Entry 8OQ0 (X-ray diffraction, 2.59 A resolution); this record covers chain A.

== Chain A ==
Protein: Tailspike protein
Organism: Acinetobacter phage APK09
Amino-acid sequence (616 residues; row label = number of the first residue in the row):
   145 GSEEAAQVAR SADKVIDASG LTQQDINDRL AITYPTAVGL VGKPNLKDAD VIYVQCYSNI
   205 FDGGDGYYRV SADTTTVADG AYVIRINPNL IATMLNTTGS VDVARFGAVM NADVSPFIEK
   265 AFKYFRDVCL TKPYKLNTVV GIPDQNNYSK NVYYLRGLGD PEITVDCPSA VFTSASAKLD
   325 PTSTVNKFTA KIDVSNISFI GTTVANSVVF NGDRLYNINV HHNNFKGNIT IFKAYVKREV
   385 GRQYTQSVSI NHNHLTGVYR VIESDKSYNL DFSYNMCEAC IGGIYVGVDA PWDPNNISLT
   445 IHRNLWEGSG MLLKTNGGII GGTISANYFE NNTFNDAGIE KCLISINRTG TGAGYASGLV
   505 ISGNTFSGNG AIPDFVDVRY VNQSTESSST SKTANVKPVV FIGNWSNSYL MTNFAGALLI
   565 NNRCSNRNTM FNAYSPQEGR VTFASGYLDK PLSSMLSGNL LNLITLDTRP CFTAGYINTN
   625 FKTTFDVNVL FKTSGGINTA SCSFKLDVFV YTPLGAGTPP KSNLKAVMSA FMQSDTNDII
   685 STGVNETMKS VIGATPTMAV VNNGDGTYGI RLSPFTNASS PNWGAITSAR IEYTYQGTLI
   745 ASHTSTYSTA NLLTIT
Unresolved in the structure: 145-154
From the paper describing this entry:
  - self-association interface (contacts with another copy of this molecule): V504, V544, I546, L562, I564

== Overview ==
The paper reports a self-association interface involving V504, V544 and I546 among others.
Chain A is Tailspike protein (Acinetobacter phage APK09); the structure, Crystal structure of tailspike
depolymerase (APK09_gp48) from Acinetobacter phage APK09, was determined by X-ray diffraction (same
publication as 8OQ1 and 8OPZ).
